5WPK - chains A and B; structure by X-ray diffraction, 2.30 A resolution.

Chain A (and B):
Name: 3-hydroxy-3-methylglutaryl coenzyme A reductase
From: Streptococcus pneumoniae
Notes: EC 1.1.1.34; chain B of this document is another copy of the same molecule, construct and numbering; everything in this record applies to it too
UniProtKB: A0A0D6J7E8 (A0A0D6J7E8_STREE); residues 1-424 here = UniProt positions 1-424
Chain sequence (426 residues; each row starts with the number of its first residue; numbers below 1 keep their minus sign (Gly-1 is residue -1)):
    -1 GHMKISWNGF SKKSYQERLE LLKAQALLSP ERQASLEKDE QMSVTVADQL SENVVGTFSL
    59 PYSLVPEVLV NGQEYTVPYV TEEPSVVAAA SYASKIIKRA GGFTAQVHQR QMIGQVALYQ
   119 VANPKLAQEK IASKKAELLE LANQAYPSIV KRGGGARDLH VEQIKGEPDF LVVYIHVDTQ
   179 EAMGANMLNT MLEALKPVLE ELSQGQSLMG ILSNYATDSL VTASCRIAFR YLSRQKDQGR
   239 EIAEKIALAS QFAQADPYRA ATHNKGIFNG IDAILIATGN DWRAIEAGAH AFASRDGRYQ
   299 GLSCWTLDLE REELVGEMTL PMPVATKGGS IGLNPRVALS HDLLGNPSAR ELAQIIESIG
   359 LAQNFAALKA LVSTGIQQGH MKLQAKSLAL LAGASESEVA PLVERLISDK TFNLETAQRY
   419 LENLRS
Not modelled in the structure: 380-424 (chain B: -1 to 2)
Sequence notes: expression tag (-1 to 0); conflict Glu355 (Val in A0A0D6J7E8)
Ligand contacts:
  - 3-hydroxy-3-methylglutaryl-coenzyme A (HMG), molecule 1: Trp5, Asn6, Gly7, Phe8, Ser9, Glu81, Pro82, Ser83, Val84, Ala86, Ala87, Ser89, Tyr90, Lys93, Arg257, Thr260, His261, Gly264, Asn267, Gln361, Ala364, Ala365, Leu366, Ala368, Leu369, Ile374, Met379
  - 3-hydroxy-3-methylglutaryl-coenzyme A (HMG), molecule 2: Glu50, Asn51, Ile209
What the authors report for this chain:
  - binding site for 3-hydroxy-3-methylglutaryl-coenzyme A: Gly7, Ser9, Glu50, Asn51, Arg257, His261, Gln361, Asn362, Ala364, Lys380, Lys384
  - contacts within the chain: Ser9-Lys384 (hydrogen bond)
  - catalytic residues: His378 (citing earlier work)
  - conformationally variable residues: His378
  - self-association interface (contacts with another copy of this molecule): Glu38 to Leu58
  - specificity-determining residues: Ser146, Arg150 (by similarity / conservation)

Chain A / chain B interface:
Contacting residue pairs (234; chain A residue first):
  Phe8(A) - Asn51(B)
  Tyr13(A) - Val42(B)  hydrophobic
  Tyr13(A) - Asp46(B)
  Tyr13(A) - Val52(B)
  Tyr13(A) - Val53(B)
  Tyr13(A) - Gly54(B)
  Arg16(A) - Asp46(B)  salt bridge
  Arg16(A) - Asn51(B)
  Arg16(A) - Val52(B)  hydrogen bond (side chain-backbone)
  Arg16(A) - Val53(B)
  Leu17(A) - Val53(B)
  Leu34(A) - Val53(B)
  Asp37(A) - Val42(B)
  Asp37(A) - Gly54(B)
  Asp37(A) - Thr55(B)  hydrogen bond
  Gln39(A) - Thr55(B)  hydrogen bond (side chain-backbone)
  Gln39(A) - Phe56(B)
  Gln39(A) - Ser57(B)  hydrogen bond
  Met40(A) - Ser57(B)
  Met40(A) - Leu58(B)  hydrophobic
  Met40(A) - Pro59(B)
  Val42(A) - Asp37(B)
  Ala45(A) - Pro59(B)  hydrophobic
  Asp46(A) - Arg16(B)  salt bridge
  Leu48(A) - Glu80(B)
  Leu48(A) - Glu81(B)
  Leu48(A) - Pro82(B)
  Ser49(A) - Ser61(B)  hydrogen bond
  Ser49(A) - Thr79(B)
  Ser49(A) - Val85(B)
  Glu50(A) - Ser61(B)  hydrogen bond (backbone-side chain)
  Glu50(A) - Pro82(B)
  Glu50(A) - Ser83(B)  hydrogen bond (side chain-backbone)
  Glu50(A) - Val84(B)
  Glu50(A) - Val85(B)  hydrogen bond (side chain-backbone)
  Glu50(A) - Ala86(B)  hydrogen bond (side chain-backbone)
  Asn51(A) - Phe8(B)
  Asn51(A) - Arg16(B)
  Asn51(A) - Ser61(B)  hydrogen bond (backbone-side chain)
  Asn51(A) - Leu62(B)  hydrogen bond (side chain-backbone)
  Asn51(A) - Val85(B)
  Asn51(A) - Ser89(B)  hydrogen bond
  Val52(A) - Tyr13(B)
  Val52(A) - Arg16(B)  hydrogen bond (backbone-side chain)
  Val52(A) - Tyr60(B)
  Val52(A) - Ser61(B)
  Val53(A) - Tyr13(B)
  Val53(A) - Arg16(B)
  Val53(A) - Leu17(B)
  Val53(A) - Leu34(B)
  Val53(A) - Tyr60(B)  hydrogen bond (backbone-backbone)
  Val53(A) - Leu62(B)  hydrophobic
  Gly54(A) - Asp37(B)
  Gly54(A) - Pro59(B)
  Gly54(A) - Tyr60(B)  hydrogen bond (backbone-backbone)
  Gly54(A) - Arg334(B)
  Thr55(A) - Asp37(B)  hydrogen bond
  Thr55(A) - Gln39(B)  hydrogen bond
  Thr55(A) - Ser57(B)
  Thr55(A) - Leu58(B)
  Thr55(A) - Tyr60(B)
  Thr55(A) - Arg334(B)  hydrogen bond (backbone-side chain)
  Phe56(A) - Gln39(B)
  Phe56(A) - Phe56(B)
  Phe56(A) - Ser57(B)
  Phe56(A) - Leu58(B)  hydrogen bond (backbone-backbone)
  Phe56(A) - Val78(B)  hydrophobic
  Phe56(A) - Ile274(B)
  Phe56(A) - Asn332(B)
  Phe56(A) - Arg334(B)
  Phe56(A) - Val335(B)  hydrophobic
  Ser57(A) - Gln39(B)  hydrogen bond
  Ser57(A) - Met40(B)
  Ser57(A) - Phe56(B)
  Ser57(A) - Ser57(B)  hydrogen bond
  Ser57(A) - Asn332(B)  hydrogen bond (backbone-side chain)
  Leu58(A) - Met40(B)  hydrophobic
  Leu58(A) - Thr55(B)
  Leu58(A) - Phe56(B)  hydrogen bond (backbone-backbone)
  Pro59(A) - Met40(B)
  Pro59(A) - Ala45(B)  hydrophobic
  Pro59(A) - Ser49(B)
  Pro59(A) - Gly54(B)
  Tyr60(A) - Val52(B)
  Tyr60(A) - Val53(B)  hydrogen bond (backbone-backbone)
  Tyr60(A) - Gly54(B)  hydrogen bond (backbone-backbone)
  Tyr60(A) - Thr55(B)
  Ser61(A) - Ser49(B)  hydrogen bond
  Ser61(A) - Glu50(B)  hydrogen bond (side chain-backbone)
  Ser61(A) - Asn51(B)
  Ser61(A) - Val52(B)
  Leu62(A) - Asn51(B)  hydrogen bond (backbone-side chain)
  Leu62(A) - Val53(B)  hydrophobic
  Val78(A) - Phe56(B)  hydrophobic
  Thr79(A) - Ser49(B)
  Glu80(A) - Leu48(B)
  Glu80(A) - Trp280(B)
  Glu80(A) - Arg281(B)  salt bridge
  Glu81(A) - Leu48(B)
  Glu81(A) - Asp279(B)
  Glu81(A) - Arg281(B)  salt bridge
  Pro82(A) - Leu48(B)
  Pro82(A) - Glu50(B)
  Ser83(A) - Glu50(B)  hydrogen bond (backbone-side chain)
  Val84(A) - Glu50(B)
  Val85(A) - Ser49(B)
  Val85(A) - Glu50(B)  hydrogen bond (backbone-side chain)
  Val85(A) - Asn51(B)
  Ala86(A) - Glu50(B)  hydrogen bond (backbone-side chain)
  Ser89(A) - Asn51(B)  hydrogen bond
  Ile111(A) - Tyr256(B)  hydrophobic
  Gln113(A) - Phe250(B)
  Gln113(A) - Asp254(B)
  Gln113(A) - Tyr256(B)  hydrogen bond (side chain-backbone)
  Gln113(A) - Arg257(B)
  Ala115(A) - Phe250(B)  hydrophobic
  Tyr117(A) - Lys243(B)  hydrogen bond
  Tyr117(A) - Leu246(B)  hydrophobic
  Ile162(A) - Ala253(B)  hydrophobic
  Glu165(A) - Gln249(B)
  Pro166(A) - Leu246(B)  hydrophobic
  Phe168(A) - Leu246(B)
  Phe168(A) - Phe250(B)  hydrophobic
  Val170(A) - Phe250(B)  hydrophobic
  Tyr172(A) - Asp254(B)  hydrogen bond
  Asn184(A) - Gln375(B)  hydrogen bond
  Asn187(A) - Ile374(B)
  Asn187(A) - Gln375(B)
  Thr188(A) - Gln375(B)  hydrogen bond
  Glu191(A) - Gly373(B)
  Glu191(A) - Ile374(B)
  Glu191(A) - Gln375(B)  hydrogen bond (side chain-backbone)
  Ser205(A) - Lys243(B)  hydrogen bond (backbone-side chain)
  Leu206(A) - Lys243(B)
  Leu206(A) - Leu246(B)  hydrophobic
  Leu206(A) - Ala247(B)  hydrophobic
  Leu206(A) - Leu369(B)
  Leu206(A) - Val370(B)
  Met207(A) - Ala247(B)  hydrophobic
  Met207(A) - Arg257(B)
  Met207(A) - Leu369(B)  hydrophobic
  Ile209(A) - Arg257(B)
  Ile209(A) - Leu369(B)  hydrophobic
  Ile209(A) - Ile374(B)  hydrophobic
  Leu210(A) - Thr260(B)  hydrogen bond (backbone-side chain)
  Ser211(A) - Tyr256(B)  hydrogen bond (side chain-backbone)
  Ser211(A) - Thr260(B)
  Asn212(A) - Ala259(B)
  Asn212(A) - Thr260(B)  hydrogen bond (backbone-side chain)
  Asn212(A) - Lys263(B)
  Tyr213(A) - Tyr256(B)
  Tyr213(A) - Ala259(B)
  Thr215(A) - Tyr256(B)  hydrogen bond
  Lys243(A) - Tyr117(B)
  Lys243(A) - Leu206(B)
  Leu246(A) - Tyr117(B)  hydrophobic
  Leu246(A) - Pro166(B)  hydrophobic
  Leu246(A) - Phe168(B)
  Leu246(A) - Leu206(B)
  Ala247(A) - Leu206(B)
  Ala247(A) - Met207(B)  hydrophobic
  Gln249(A) - Glu165(B)
  Gln249(A) - Pro166(B)
  Gln249(A) - Phe168(B)
  Phe250(A) - Gln113(B)
  Phe250(A) - Ala115(B)  hydrophobic
  Phe250(A) - Phe168(B)  hydrophobic
  Phe250(A) - Val170(B)  hydrophobic
  Ala253(A) - Ile162(B)
  Ala253(A) - Lys163(B)
  Asp254(A) - Gln113(B)  hydrogen bond
  Asp254(A) - Ile162(B)
  Asp254(A) - Tyr172(B)  hydrogen bond
  Tyr256(A) - Ile111(B)  hydrophobic
  Tyr256(A) - Gln113(B)
  Tyr256(A) - Ser211(B)  hydrogen bond (backbone-side chain)
  Tyr256(A) - Tyr213(B)
  Tyr256(A) - Thr215(B)  hydrogen bond
  Arg257(A) - Gln113(B)  hydrogen bond (backbone-side chain)
  Arg257(A) - Met207(B)
  Arg257(A) - Ile209(B)
  Ala259(A) - Tyr213(B)
  Ala259(A) - Ala285(B)
  Thr260(A) - Leu210(B)  hydrogen bond (side chain-backbone)
  Thr260(A) - Ser211(B)
  Thr260(A) - Asn212(B)  hydrogen bond (side chain-backbone)
  Lys263(A) - Asn212(B)
  Lys263(A) - Asp279(B)  salt bridge
  Lys263(A) - Arg281(B)
  Lys263(A) - Ala282(B)
  Phe266(A) - Arg281(B)
  Asn267(A) - Arg281(B)  hydrogen bond
  Asp270(A) - Trp280(B)  hydrogen bond
  Asp270(A) - Arg281(B)
  Ile274(A) - Phe56(B)
  Ile274(A) - Trp280(B)  hydrophobic
  Asp279(A) - Lys263(B)  salt bridge
  Trp280(A) - Glu80(B)
  Trp280(A) - Asp270(B)  hydrogen bond
  Trp280(A) - Ile274(B)  hydrophobic
  Trp280(A) - Trp280(B)
  Arg281(A) - Glu80(B)  salt bridge
  Arg281(A) - Glu81(B)  salt bridge
  Arg281(A) - Lys263(B)
  Arg281(A) - Phe266(B)
  Arg281(A) - Asn267(B)  hydrogen bond
  Arg281(A) - Asp270(B)
  Arg281(A) - Glu284(B)
  Ala282(A) - Lys263(B)
  Glu284(A) - Arg281(B)
  Glu284(A) - Glu284(B)
  Ala285(A) - Ala259(B)
  Ala285(A) - Lys263(B)
  Ala285(A) - His288(B)
  His288(A) - Ala285(B)
  His288(A) - His288(B)
  Ala289(A) - Tyr297(B)  hydrophobic
  Ser292(A) - Ser292(B)
  Ser292(A) - Tyr297(B)
  Gly295(A) - Gly295(B)
  Tyr297(A) - Ala289(B)  hydrophobic
  Tyr297(A) - Ser292(B)
  Asn332(A) - Phe56(B)
  Asn332(A) - Ser57(B)  hydrogen bond (side chain-backbone)
  Arg334(A) - Gly54(B)
  Arg334(A) - Thr55(B)  hydrogen bond (side chain-backbone)
  Arg334(A) - Phe56(B)
  Val335(A) - Phe56(B)  hydrophobic
  Leu369(A) - Leu206(B)
  Leu369(A) - Ile209(B)  hydrophobic
  Val370(A) - Leu206(B)
  Gln375(A) - Asn187(B)  hydrogen bond (backbone-side chain)
  Gln375(A) - Glu191(B)  hydrogen bond
  Met379(A) - Glu50(B)
Interface residues without a listed pair, chain A (101 interface residues in all): Ser9, Gln47, Pro64, Pro255, Ala275, Asn278, Ser328, Ile374
Interface residues without a listed pair, chain B (99 interface residues in all): Pro64, Pro255, Ala275, Asn278, Ser328, Leu381, Leu389

Overview:
Chain A and chain B form an interface of 101 and 99 residues respectively, with 58 hydrogen bonds and 8 salt
bridges. Among the polar pairs are Arg16(A)-Asp46(B), Glu80(A)-Arg281(B) and Glu81(A)-Arg281(B). Chain A binds
3-hydroxy-3-methylglutaryl-coenzyme A. The paper reports the catalytic residue His378(A); a binding site for
3-hydroxy-3-methylglutaryl-coenzyme A at Gly7(A), Ser9(A) and Glu50(A) among others.
Chain A and chain B are both 3-hydroxy-3-methylglutaryl coenzyme A reductase (Streptococcus pneumoniae); the
structure, Structure of the class II 3-hydroxy-3-methylglutaryl-CoA reductase from Streptococcus pneumoniae
bound to HMG-CoA and in a ..., was determined by X-ray diffraction together with 5WPJ from the same study.
